6VWP - chains B and H of the 4 polymer chains in the assembly; structure by X-ray diffraction, 3.45 A resolution.

Chain B (and H):
Protein: Inosine-guanosine kinase
Source organism: Escherichia coli (strain K12)
Notes: EC 2.7.1.73; chain H of this document is another copy of the same molecule, construct and numbering; everything in this record applies to it too
UniProtKB: P0AEW6 (INGK_ECOLI); residue numbers follow UniProt; this construct covers 1-434
Sequence (437 residues; each row starts with the number of its first residue; numbers below 1 keep their minus sign (Gly-2 is residue -2)):
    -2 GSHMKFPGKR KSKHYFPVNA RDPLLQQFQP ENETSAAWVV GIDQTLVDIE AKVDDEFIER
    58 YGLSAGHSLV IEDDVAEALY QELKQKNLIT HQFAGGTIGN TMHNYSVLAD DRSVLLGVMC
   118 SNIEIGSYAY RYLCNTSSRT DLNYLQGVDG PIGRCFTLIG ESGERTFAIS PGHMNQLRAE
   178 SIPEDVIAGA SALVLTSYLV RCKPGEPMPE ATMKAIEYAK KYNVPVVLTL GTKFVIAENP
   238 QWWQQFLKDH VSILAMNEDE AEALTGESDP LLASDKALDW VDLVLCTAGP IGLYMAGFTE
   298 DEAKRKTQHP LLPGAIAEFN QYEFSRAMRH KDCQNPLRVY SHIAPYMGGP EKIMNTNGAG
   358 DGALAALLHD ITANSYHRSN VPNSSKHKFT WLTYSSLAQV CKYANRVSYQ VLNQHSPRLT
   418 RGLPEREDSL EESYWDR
Unresolved in the structure: -2 to -1, 348-354 (chain H: -2 to -1, 16-34, 157-162, 350-351)
Differences from the reference sequence: expression tag (-2 to 0)
Bound ions: K+ site 1: Leu130, Cys131, Thr133 (shared with 2 residues of chain A); K+ site 2: Lys245, Val248
Residues lining bound ligands:
  - guanosine-5',3'-tetraphosphate (G4P): Arg7, Ser9, Lys10, His11, Arg302, Gln305, His306, Phe321, Lys383, Tyr391, Ser393, Ala395, Gln396, Lys399
  - guanosine (GMP), molecule 1: Asp40, Gln41, Leu43, Asp45, Ser65, Gly92, Gly93, Thr94, Asn97, Cys152, Phe164, Ile166, Thr193, Tyr195, Arg198, Gly355, Asp358, Pro414
  - guanosine (GMP), molecule 2: Leu275, Asp276, Trp277, Val278, Asp279, Phe295, His327, Lys328, Arg335
UniProt features mapped onto this chain:
  - binding site (GMP): Asp40 to Asp45, Gly93 to Asn97, Arg198
  - binding site (ATP): Thr284 to Gly289, Gly357, Asn402
From the paper describing this entry:
  - binding site for guanosine-5',3'-tetraphosphate: Arg7, Lys10, His11, Arg302, Phe321, Lys383, Ser393, Gln396, Arg434
  - specificity-determining residues: Lys10, Arg302, Arg434
  - self-association interface (contacts with another copy of this molecule): Glu315
  - mutagenesis - L308S: unchanged binding to guanosine-5',3'-tetraphosphate
  - allosteric site: Lys383

Chain B / chain H interface:
Pairs across the interface - 19 pairs, chain B then chain H:
  Lys10(B) - Pro307(H)
  Lys10(B) - Leu308(H)  hydrogen bond (backbone-backbone)
  His11(B) - Leu308(H)
  His11(B) - Glu315(H)  salt bridge
  Tyr12(B) - Pro307(H)  hydrophobic
  Tyr12(B) - Leu308(H)  hydrogen bond (backbone-backbone)
  Tyr12(B) - Pro310(H)
  Pro20(B) - Ile288(H)  hydrophobic
  Leu21(B) - Pro310(H)
  Leu21(B) - His339(H)
  Gln24(B) - Asp266(H)
  Gln24(B) - Pro267(H)
  Gln24(B) - Ile288(H)
  Phe25(B) - Gly311(H)
  Val378(B) - Pro310(H)  hydrophobic
  Asn380(B) - Gly311(H)
  Asn380(B) - Ala312(H)  hydrogen bond (side chain-backbone)
  Asn380(B) - Ala314(H)
  Ser382(B) - Glu315(H)  hydrogen bond (backbone-side chain)
Interface residues without a listed pair, chain B (11 interface residues in all): Ser381
Interface residues without a listed pair, chain H (15 interface residues in all): Ser265, Tyr291, Leu309, Phe316

Overview:
Chain B and chain H form an interface of 11 and 15 residues respectively; the contacts include 4 hydrogen
bonds and 1 salt bridge. Polar pairs include His11(B)-Glu315(H), Asn380(B)-Ala312(H) and Ser382(B)-Glu315(H).
From the paper: a binding site for guanosine-5',3'-tetraphosphate at Arg7(B), Lys10(B) and His11(B) among
others; L308S of chain B leaves binding to guanosine-5',3'-tetraphosphate unchanged.
Both chains are Inosine-guanosine kinase (Escherichia coli (strain K12)). Entry 6VWP (Crystal structure of E.
coli guanosine kinase in complex with ppGpp) was determined by X-ray diffraction.
